Entry 6GKF (X-ray diffraction, 2.60 A resolution); this record covers chains A and I of the 4 polymer chains in the assembly.

Chain A:
Molecule: 14-3-3 protein gamma
Source organism: Homo sapiens
Notes: engineered mutation(s): S235Stop
Reference sequence: P61981 (1433G_HUMAN); numbering as in UniProt (aligned over 1-234)
Chain sequence (234 residues; row label = number of the first residue in the row):
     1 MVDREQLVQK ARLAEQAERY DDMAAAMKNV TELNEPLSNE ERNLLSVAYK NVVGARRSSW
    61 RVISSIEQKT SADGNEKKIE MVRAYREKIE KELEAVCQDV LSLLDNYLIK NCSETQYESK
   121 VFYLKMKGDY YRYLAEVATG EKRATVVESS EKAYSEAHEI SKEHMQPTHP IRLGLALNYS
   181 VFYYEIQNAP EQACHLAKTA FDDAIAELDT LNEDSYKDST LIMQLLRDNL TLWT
Unresolved in the structure: 1-2, 71-74, 111-115
Swiss-Prot annotation at these positions:
  - site (Interaction with phosphoserine on interacting protein): Arg-57, Arg-132
  - modified residue: Met-1 (N-acetylmethionine), Val-2 (N-acetylvaline), Ser-71 (Phosphoserine), Tyr-133 (Phosphotyrosine), Thr-145 (Phosphothreonine), Ser-215 (Phosphoserine), Thr-234 (Phosphothreonine)

Chain I:
Molecule: Caspase-2
Notes: EC 3.4.22.55
Chain sequence (8 residues; numbered 136 to 143; the number before each row is that of its first residue):
   136 YDLSLPFP
Modified residues: Ser-139 (phosphoserine; SEP)
From the paper describing this entry:
  - post-translational modification sites: Ser-139

Interface between chain A and chain I:
Contacting residue pairs (24; chain A residue first):
  Asn-43(A) / Pro-143(I)
  Ser-46(A) / Pro-143(I)
  Val-47(A) / Pro-143(I)  hydrophobic
  Lys-50(A) / Ser-139(I)
  Lys-50(A) / Leu-140(I)  hydrogen bond (side chain-backbone)
  Arg-57(A) / Ser-139(I)
  Arg-61(A) / Tyr-136(I)
  Phe-122(A) / Pro-143(I)
  Lys-125(A) / Pro-143(I)
  Arg-132(A) / Ser-139(I)
  Tyr-133(A) / Ser-139(I)
  Gly-174(A) / Leu-140(I)
  Leu-177(A) / Ser-139(I)
  Leu-177(A) / Leu-140(I)
  Asn-178(A) / Ser-139(I)
  Asn-178(A) / Leu-140(I)  hydrogen bond (side chain-backbone)
  Val-181(A) / Leu-138(I)
  Glu-185(A) / Tyr-136(I)  hydrogen bond (side chain-backbone)
  Glu-185(A) / Leu-138(I)
  Ile-222(A) / Leu-140(I)  hydrophobic
  Leu-225(A) / Pro-141(I)
  Asn-229(A) / Leu-138(I)  hydrogen bond (side chain-backbone)
  Leu-232(A) / Leu-138(I)  hydrophobic
  Trp-233(A) / Leu-138(I)
Other interface residues (no listed pair), chain A (22 interface residues in all): Asp-129, Tyr-184
The authors on this interface:
  - specific contacts: Lys-50(A)/Ser-139(I), Arg-57(A)/Ser-139(I), Arg-132(A)/Ser-139(I), Tyr-133(A)/Ser-139(I), Asn-178(A)/Leu-140(I) (hydrogen bond), Glu-185(A)/Tyr-136(I) (hydrogen bond), Asn-229(A)/Leu-138(I) (hydrogen bond)

Summary:
Chain A and chain I form an interface of 22 and 6 residues respectively; the contacts include 4 hydrogen
bonds. Polar contacts include Lys-50(A)/Leu-140(I), Asn-178(A)/Leu-140(I) and Glu-185(A)/Tyr-136(I). The
authors report contacts between Lys-50(A) and Ser-139(I), Arg-57(A) and Ser-139(I) and Arg-132(A) and
Ser-139(I) among others; hydrogen bonds between Asn-178(A) and Leu-140(I), Glu-185(A) and Tyr-136(I) and
Asn-229(A) and Leu-138(I). The paper reports a modification site at Ser-139(I).
Here chain A is 14-3-3 protein gamma (Homo sapiens) and chain I is Caspase-2. Entry 6GKF (Structure of 14-3-3
gamma in complex with caspase-2 14-3-3 binding motif Ser139) was determined by X-ray diffraction, deposited
together with 6GKG.
